9B7T - chains A and C of the 8 polymer chains in the assembly; structure by electron microscopy, 3.56 A resolution.

[Chain A (and C)]
Protein: Capsid protein VP1
From: Adeno-associated virus
Notes: chain C of this document is another copy of the same molecule, construct and numbering; everything in this record applies to it too
UniProtKB: Q6JC40 (Q6JC40_9VIRU); residues 1-736 here = UniProt positions 1-736
Amino-acid sequence (736 residues; numbered 1 to 736; the number before each row is that of its first residue):
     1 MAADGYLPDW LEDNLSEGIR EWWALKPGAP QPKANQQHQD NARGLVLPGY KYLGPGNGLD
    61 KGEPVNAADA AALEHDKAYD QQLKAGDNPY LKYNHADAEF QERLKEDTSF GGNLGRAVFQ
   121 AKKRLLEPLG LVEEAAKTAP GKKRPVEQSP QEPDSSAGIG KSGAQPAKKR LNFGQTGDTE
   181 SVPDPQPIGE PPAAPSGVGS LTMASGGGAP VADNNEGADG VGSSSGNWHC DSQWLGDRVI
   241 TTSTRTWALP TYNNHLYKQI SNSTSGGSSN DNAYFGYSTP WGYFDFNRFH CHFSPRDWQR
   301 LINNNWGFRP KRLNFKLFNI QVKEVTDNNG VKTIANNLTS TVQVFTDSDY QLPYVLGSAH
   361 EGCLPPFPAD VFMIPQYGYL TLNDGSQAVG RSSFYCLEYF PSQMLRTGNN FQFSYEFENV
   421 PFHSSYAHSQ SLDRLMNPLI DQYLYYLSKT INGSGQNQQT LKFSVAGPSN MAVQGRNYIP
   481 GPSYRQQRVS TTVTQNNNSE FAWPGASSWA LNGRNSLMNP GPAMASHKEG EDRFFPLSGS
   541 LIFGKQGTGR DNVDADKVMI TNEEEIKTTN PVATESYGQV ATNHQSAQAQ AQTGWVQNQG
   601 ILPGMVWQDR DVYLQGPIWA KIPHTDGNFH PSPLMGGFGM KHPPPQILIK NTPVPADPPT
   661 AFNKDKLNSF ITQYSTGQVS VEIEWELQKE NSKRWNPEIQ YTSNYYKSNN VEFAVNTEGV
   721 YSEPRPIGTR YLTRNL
Unresolved in the structure: 1-238, 296-306, 428-472, 689-736 (chain C: 1-220, 655-671)

[Chain A / chain C interface]
Residue-residue contacts (248; chain A residue first):
  I260(A) - P438(C)  hydrophobic
  S268(A) - S469(C)
  D271(A) - R434(C)  hydrogen bond (backbone-side chain)
  N272(A) - S469(C)
  N272(A) - N470(C)  hydrogen bond
  N272(A) - M471(C)
  N272(A) - A472(C)  hydrogen bond (side chain-backbone)
  A273(A) - R434(C)  hydrogen bond (backbone-side chain)
  Y274(A) - M471(C)  hydrophobic
  S278(A) - L439(C)
  Y283(A) - N437(C)  hydrogen bond
  R288(A) - Y443(C)
  Q351(A) - N691(C)  hydrogen bond (side chain-backbone)
  Q351(A) - K693(C)
  Q351(A) - N735(C)  hydrogen bond (backbone-side chain)
  L352(A) - N735(C)  hydrogen bond (backbone-side chain)
  P353(A) - Q430(C)
  P353(A) - N735(C)
  V355(A) - N437(C)
  G357(A) - N477(C)  hydrogen bond (backbone-side chain)
  S358(A) - L435(C)
  S358(A) - M436(C)
  S358(A) - Q442(C)  hydrogen bond (backbone-side chain)
  A359(A) - Q442(C)
  A359(A) - Y443(C)
  H360(A) - M436(C)
  H360(A) - N437(C)  hydrogen bond (side chain-backbone)
  H360(A) - I440(C)  hydrogen bond (side chain-backbone)
  H360(A) - D441(C)
  H360(A) - Q442(C)
  E361(A) - I440(C)
  E361(A) - D441(C)  hydrogen bond (backbone-backbone)
  E361(A) - Y443(C)
  Q376(A) - N437(C)  hydrogen bond (backbone-side chain)
  Q376(A) - L439(C)
  G378(A) - N437(C)
  G378(A) - P438(C)
  G378(A) - L439(C)
  Y379(A) - P438(C)
  L380(A) - Q430(C)  hydrogen bond (backbone-side chain)
  L380(A) - R434(C)
  L380(A) - M436(C)  hydrophobic
  L380(A) - P438(C)  hydrophobic
  L380(A) - M471(C)  hydrophobic
  T381(A) - S429(C)
  L382(A) - H428(C)
  L382(A) - S429(C)  hydrogen bond (backbone-backbone)
  L382(A) - Q430(C)
  L382(A) - S431(C)
  L382(A) - T568(C)
  N383(A) - E529(C)
  G390(A) - R694(C)  hydrogen bond (backbone-side chain)
  G390(A) - I699(C)
  R391(A) - A427(C)
  R391(A) - H428(C)
  R391(A) - E564(C)  salt bridge
  R391(A) - R694(C)  hydrogen bond (backbone-side chain)
  R391(A) - I699(C)
  R391(A) - T733(C)
  S392(A) - R694(C)  hydrogen bond (backbone-side chain)
  S392(A) - N696(C)  hydrogen bond (backbone-side chain)
  S393(A) - S429(C)  hydrogen bond
  S393(A) - R694(C)
  F394(A) - R694(C)
  F394(A) - W695(C)  hydrogen bond (backbone-backbone)
  F394(A) - N696(C)
  Y395(A) - N735(C)  hydrogen bond
  Y399(A) - K693(C)  hydrogen bond (backbone-side chain)
  Y399(A) - W695(C)  hydrophobic
  F400(A) - K693(C)
  P482(A) - L602(C)  hydrophobic
  P482(A) - P603(C)
  Y484(A) - Y577(C)
  Y484(A) - G578(C)
  Y484(A) - Q579(C)  hydrogen bond (side chain-backbone)
  Y484(A) - V580(C)  hydrophobic
  Y484(A) - V596(C)  hydrophobic
  Y484(A) - Q599(C)
  R485(A) - V580(C)
  R485(A) - A581(C)
  R485(A) - T582(C)  hydrogen bond (side chain-backbone)
  R485(A) - N583(C)
  R485(A) - H584(C)
  Q486(A) - A581(C)
  Q487(A) - A581(C)
  Q487(A) - N583(C)
  Q487(A) - Q585(C)
  Q487(A) - A591(C)
  R488(A) - H584(C)  hydrogen bond
  R488(A) - Q585(C)  hydrogen bond (backbone-side chain)
  V489(A) - Q585(C)
  V493(A) - Q459(C)
  V493(A) - T460(C)
  V493(A) - L461(C)  hydrophobic
  T494(A) - Q459(C)  hydrogen bond (backbone-side chain)
  Q495(A) - S586(C)
  Q495(A) - A587(C)  hydrogen bond (backbone-backbone)
  N496(A) - Q459(C)  hydrogen bond (backbone-side chain)
  N496(A) - L461(C)
  N496(A) - Q585(C)
  N497(A) - Q459(C)
  N497(A) - S586(C)
  N497(A) - A587(C)
  N497(A) - A589(C)
  N497(A) - Q590(C)
  N498(A) - I451(C)
  N498(A) - G455(C)  hydrogen bond (side chain-backbone)
  N498(A) - N457(C)
  N498(A) - Q458(C)
  N498(A) - Q459(C)  hydrogen bond
  S499(A) - Q590(C)
  E500(A) - T450(C)  hydrogen bond
  E500(A) - I451(C)
  F501(A) - T450(C)  hydrogen bond (backbone-side chain)
  F501(A) - Q585(C)
  A502(A) - L447(C)
  A502(A) - S448(C)
  A502(A) - T450(C)
  P504(A) - Q579(C)
  G505(A) - T593(C)
  A506(A) - Q579(C)
  S507(A) - Q579(C)  hydrogen bond (side chain-backbone)
  S507(A) - V580(C)
  S507(A) - A581(C)  hydrogen bond (side chain-backbone)
  S508(A) - Y577(C)
  S508(A) - G578(C)
  S508(A) - Q579(C)  hydrogen bond (backbone-backbone)
  W509(A) - D433(C)
  W509(A) - R476(C)
  W509(A) - I479(C)
  W509(A) - P480(C)
  W509(A) - Y577(C)
  A510(A) - S576(C)
  A510(A) - Y577(C)  hydrogen bond (backbone-backbone)
  L511(A) - L432(C)  hydrophobic
  L511(A) - K567(C)
  L511(A) - T568(C)
  L511(A) - T569(C)
  L511(A) - N570(C)
  N512(A) - K528(C)
  N512(A) - E529(C)  hydrogen bond (side chain-backbone)
  N512(A) - V572(C)
  R514(A) - S431(C)  hydrogen bond
  R514(A) - D433(C)  salt bridge
  R514(A) - R434(C)
  N515(A) - A472(C)
  S516(A) - D433(C)
  S516(A) - A472(C)
  S516(A) - R476(C)
  L517(A) - A472(C)  hydrogen bond (backbone-backbone)
  L517(A) - V473(C)  hydrophobic
  N519(A) - V473(C)  hydrogen bond (side chain-backbone)
  N519(A) - Q474(C)
  N519(A) - G475(C)
  N519(A) - R476(C)  hydrogen bond (backbone-backbone)
  P520(A) - R476(C)
  F535(A) - L461(C)  hydrophobic
  F535(A) - F463(C)  hydrophobic
  L541(A) - L444(C)  hydrophobic
  I542(A) - Y443(C)
  I542(A) - L444(C)
  I542(A) - Y445(C)  hydrogen bond (backbone-backbone)
  I542(A) - F463(C)  hydrophobic
  F543(A) - Y443(C)  hydrophobic
  G544(A) - Y445(C)
  T548(A) - Y445(C)
  G549(A) - Y445(C)  hydrogen bond (backbone-side chain)
  R550(A) - D441(C)  salt bridge
  R550(A) - S464(C)
  R550(A) - V465(C)  hydrogen bond (backbone-backbone)
  R550(A) - S469(C)
  D551(A) - F463(C)
  N552(A) - S448(C)  hydrogen bond
  N552(A) - K449(C)
  N552(A) - F463(C)  hydrogen bond (backbone-backbone)
  N552(A) - S464(C)  hydrogen bond (backbone-side chain)
  V553(A) - Y445(C)  hydrophobic
  V553(A) - L461(C)
  V553(A) - K462(C)
  V553(A) - F463(C)  hydrogen bond (backbone-backbone)
  D554(A) - L461(C)
  D554(A) - K462(C)  salt bridge
  D554(A) - F463(C)
  A555(A) - L461(C)
  A555(A) - F463(C)  hydrophobic
  V558(A) - Y445(C)  hydrophobic
  V558(A) - F463(C)  hydrophobic
  I560(A) - F463(C)  hydrophobic
  T574(A) - H584(C)  hydrogen bond (backbone-side chain)
  E575(A) - H584(C)  salt bridge
  Q597(A) - V580(C)
  Q597(A) - A581(C)
  Q597(A) - T582(C)
  N598(A) - V596(C)
  N598(A) - N598(C)
  N598(A) - Q599(C)  hydrogen bond
  Q599(A) - L602(C)
  G600(A) - I601(C)
  G600(A) - L602(C)
  I601(A) - I601(C)  hydrogen bond (backbone-backbone)
  I601(A) - P603(C)
  W607(A) - P603(C)
  Q615(A) - Y443(C)
  G616(A) - Y443(C)
  P617(A) - Y443(C)
  A620(A) - N477(C)
  K621(A) - Y478(C)
  K621(A) - L736(C)
  I622(A) - Y478(C)
  P623(A) - Y478(C)
  P623(A) - L736(C)
  H624(A) - Y426(C)
  H624(A) - H428(C)  hydrogen bond (backbone-side chain)
  H624(A) - R734(C)
  H624(A) - L736(C)  hydrogen bond (backbone-backbone)
  T625(A) - H428(C)
  T625(A) - W607(C)
  T625(A) - Q608(C)
  D626(A) - S424(C)  hydrogen bond
  D626(A) - W607(C)
  D626(A) - Q608(C)
  D626(A) - D609(C)
  D626(A) - H630(C)
  D626(A) - R730(C)  salt bridge
  G627(A) - V606(C)
  G627(A) - W607(C)  hydrogen bond (backbone-backbone)
  N628(A) - M605(C)
  N628(A) - V606(C)
  N628(A) - W607(C)
  F629(A) - I601(C)  hydrophobic
  F629(A) - L602(C)
  F629(A) - P603(C)
  F629(A) - G604(C)  hydrogen bond (backbone-backbone)
  F629(A) - M605(C)  hydrogen bond (backbone-backbone)
  F629(A) - W607(C)
  F629(A) - F629(C)  hydrophobic
  H630(A) - P603(C)
  H630(A) - G604(C)  hydrogen bond (backbone-backbone)
  P631(A) - Y478(C)  hydrogen bond (backbone-side chain)
  P633(A) - N477(C)
  L634(A) - R476(C)
  L634(A) - N477(C)  hydrogen bond (backbone-backbone)
  L634(A) - I479(C)  hydrophobic
  L634(A) - P603(C)
  M635(A) - L444(C)  hydrophobic
  M635(A) - G475(C)
  M635(A) - N477(C)  hydrogen bond (backbone-side chain)
  G639(A) - Y478(C)
Also at the interface, not in a pair above, chain A (120 interface residues in all): D349, Y350, Y354, P375, Y377, V389, C396, S490, T491, W503, G513, M518, P522
Also at the interface, not in a pair above, chain C (106 interface residues in all): F422, Q456, P468, E565, P571, Q592, G600, S692, Y731

[Overview]
The interface between chain A and chain C involves 120 residues on one side and 106 on the other; the contacts
include 64 hydrogen bonds and 6 salt bridges. Among the polar pairs are R391(A)-E564(C), R514(A)-D433(C) and
R550(A)-D441(C).
Chain A and chain C are both Capsid protein VP1 (Adeno-associated virus); the structure, Fab3-3 in complex
with the capsid of Adeno-associated virus type 9, was determined by electron microscopy (same publication as
9B6N, 9B6O, 9B6Q, 9B6R, 9B6S, 9B6T and 9 further entries).
